PDB entry 1YV0 | X-ray diffraction, 7.00 A resolution (low resolution: residue-level contacts below are approximate; hydrogen-bond / salt-bridge calls are withheld) | chains I and C of the 3 polymer chains in the assembly

[Chain I]
Molecule: Troponin I, fast skeletal muscle
Organism: Gallus gallus
Reference sequence: P68246 (TNNI2_CHICK); residues 1-137 here = UniProt positions 1-137
Chain sequence (137 residues; each row starts with the number of its first residue):
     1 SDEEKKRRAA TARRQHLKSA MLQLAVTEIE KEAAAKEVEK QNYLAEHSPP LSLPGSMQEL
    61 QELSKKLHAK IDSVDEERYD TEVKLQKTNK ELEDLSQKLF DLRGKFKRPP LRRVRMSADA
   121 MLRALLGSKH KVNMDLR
Not modelled in the structure: 1-2, 119-137
Construct notes: engineered mutation Ser-48 (Cys in P68246), Ser-64 (Cys in P68246)
Reported in the primary citation:
  - conformationally variable residues: Pro-110 to Arg-115
  - contacts within the chain: Phe-100/Phe-106 (hydrophobic contact) (proposed by the authors, not directly observed)
  - contacts within the chain: Phe-100/Lys-107 (hydrophobic contact)

[Chain C]
Molecule: Troponin C, skeletal muscle
Organism: Gallus gallus
Reference sequence: P02588 (TNNC2_CHICK); the construct has insertions or renumbered stretches relative to UniProt, so the offset changes along the chain: 0-36 = UniProt 1-37; 38-85 = UniProt 38-85; 96-161 = UniProt 97-162
Chain sequence (162 residues; numbered 0 to 161 plus 11 insertion-coded residues; 11 numbers in that range are skipped by the numbering (no residue carries them; nothing is unmodelled there); the number before each row is that of its first residue; a row labelled like 85A-85K holds insertion residues (85A, then the next letters in order); numbering starts at 0):
     0 ASMTDQQAEA RAFLSEEMIA EFKAAFDMFD ADGGGDI
    38 STKELGTVMR MLGQNPTKEE LDAIIEEVDE DGSGTIDFEE FLVMMVRQ
85A-85K MKEDAKGKSEE
    96 ELANCFRIFD KNADGFIDIE ELGEILRATG EHVTEEDIED LMKDSDKNND GRIDFDEFLK
   156 MMEGVQ
Not modelled in the structure: 0-2, 85A-85K
Bound ions: Mg2+ site 1: Asn-107, Asp-109, Asp-113; Mg2+ site 2: Asn-143, Asp-145, Glu-152
UniProt features mapped onto this chain:
  - binding site (Ca(2+)): Asn-144

[Interface between chain I and chain C]
Residue-residue contacts (39; chain I residue first):
  Arg-13(I) with His-127(C); Val-128(C); Asp-132(C)
  Arg-14(I) with Asp-135(C); Leu-136(C)
  His-16(I) with Glu-126(C)
  Leu-17(I) with Val-128(C)
  Lys-18(I) with Leu-136(C); Asp-139(C); Met-156(C); Met-157(C); Val-160(C)
  Ser-19(I) with Val-160(C); Gln-161(C)
  Ala-20(I) with Thr-124(C)
  Met-21(I) with Phe-104(C); Leu-117(C); Ile-120(C); Met-157(C)
  Leu-22(I) with Phe-104(C); Met-157(C); Val-160(C)
  Leu-24(I) with Ile-120(C); Ala-123(C); Thr-124(C)
  Ala-25(I) with Ile-103(C); Phe-104(C)
  Glu-28(I) with Ile-103(C)
  Ile-29(I) with Asn-99(C); Ile-103(C)
  Glu-32(I) with Arg-102(C)
  Arg-108(I) with Glu-56(C); Glu-57(C)
  Arg-112(I) with Asn-52(C); Pro-53(C); Thr-54(C); Glu-57(C); Gln-85(C)
  Arg-115(I) with Asn-52(C)
Interface residues without a listed pair, chain I (19 interface residues in all): Gln-15, Arg-103
Interface residues without a listed pair, chain C (30 interface residues in all): Cys-100, Lys-106, Leu-121, Asp-151, Glu-158
Interface features reported in the paper:
  - specific contacts: Arg-108(I)/Glu-56(C) (salt bridge), Arg-108(I)/Glu-57(C) (salt bridge)

[Summary]
19 residues of chain I face 30 of chain C across their interface. The paper describes salt bridges between
Arg-108(I) and Glu-56(C) and Arg-108(I) and Glu-57(C). UniProt lists Ca2+-binding residue Asn-144(C) on chain
C. The paper reports conformational variability at Pro-110(I); contacts within the chain involving Phe-100(I),
Phe-106(I) and Lys-107(I).
Chain I is Troponin I, fast skeletal muscle and chain C is Troponin C, skeletal muscle, both from Gallus
gallus; the structure, Crystal structure of skeletal muscle troponin in the Ca2+-free state, was determined by
X-ray diffraction (same publication as 1YTZ).
